Entry 1PXO (X-ray diffraction, 1.96 A resolution); this record covers chain A.

# Chain A
Protein: Cell division protein kinase 2
Organism: Homo sapiens
Notes: EC 2.7.1.-
UniProt: P24941 (CDK2_HUMAN); residue numbers follow UniProt; this construct covers 1-298
Amino-acid sequence (298 residues; numbered 1 to 298; the number before each row is that of its first residue):
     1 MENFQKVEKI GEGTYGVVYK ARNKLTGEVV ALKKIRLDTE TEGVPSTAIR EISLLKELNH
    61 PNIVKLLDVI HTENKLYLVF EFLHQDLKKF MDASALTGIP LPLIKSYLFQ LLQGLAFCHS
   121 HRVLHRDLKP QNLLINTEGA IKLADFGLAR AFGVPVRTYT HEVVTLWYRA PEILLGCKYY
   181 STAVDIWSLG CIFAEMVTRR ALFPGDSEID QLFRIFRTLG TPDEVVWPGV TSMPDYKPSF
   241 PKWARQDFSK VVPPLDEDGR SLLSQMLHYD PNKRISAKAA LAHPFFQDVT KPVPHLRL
Disordered / not traced: 37-40
Ligand contacts: CK7 ([4-(2-amino-4-methyl-thiazol-5-yl)-pyrimidin-2-yl]-(3-nitro-phenyl)-amine): I10, G11, A31, K33, V64, F80, E81, F82, L83, H84, Q85, D86, K89, Q131, N132, L134, A144, D145
Swiss-Prot annotation at these positions:
  - active site: D127 (Proton acceptor)
  - binding site (ATP): I10 to V18, K33, E81 to L83, D86, K129 to N132, D145
  - binding site (Mg(2+)): N132, D145
  - site (CDK7 binding): K9, K88, K89, L166
  - modified residue: M1 (N-acetylmethionine), K6 (N6-acetyllysine), T14 (Phosphothreonine), Y15 (Phosphotyrosine), Y19 (Phosphotyrosine), T160 (Phosphothreonine)

# Summary
Bound to chain A: compound CK7. Curated annotation (UniProt) lists active-site residue D127, 19 ATP-binding
residues and Mg2+-binding residues N132 and D145.
Chain A is Cell division protein kinase 2 (Homo sapiens); the structure, HUMAN CYCLIN DEPENDENT KINASE 2
COMPLEXED WITH THE INHIBITOR [4-(2-Amino-4-methyl-thiazol-5-yl)-pyrimidin-2-yl]-(3-nitro-phenyl)-amine, was
determined by X-ray diffraction (same publication as 1PXM, 1PXN and 1PXP).
